Entry 3HCT (X-ray diffraction, 2.10 A resolution); this record covers chains A and B.

Chain A:
Molecule: TNF receptor-associated factor 6
From: Homo sapiens
Notes: fragment: RING and Zinc Finger 1:
UniProt: Q9Y4K3 (TRAF6_HUMAN); residue numbers follow UniProt; this construct covers 50-159
Sequence (118 residues; row label = number of the first residue in the row):
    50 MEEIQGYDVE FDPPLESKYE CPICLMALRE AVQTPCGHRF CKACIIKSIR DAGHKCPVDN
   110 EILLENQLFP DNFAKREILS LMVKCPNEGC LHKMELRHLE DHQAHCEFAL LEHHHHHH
Disordered / not traced: 50-53, 158-167
Construct notes: expression tag (160-167)
Swiss-Prot annotation at these positions:
  - zinc finger: Cys70 to Asn109 (RING-type), Asp150 (TRAF-type 1)
  - cross-link (Glycyl lysine isopeptide (Lys-Gly)): Lys124 (interchain with G-Cter in SUMO), Lys142 (interchain with G-Cter in SUMO)
  - mutagenesis: Asp57 (D57K: Loss of interaction with UBE2N), Cys70 (C70A: Loss of ligase activity, autoubiquitination and signaling capacity), Ile72 (I72D: Loss of interaction with UBE2N. Has no effect on TRAF3IP2-mediated 'Lys-63'-linked polyubiquitination), Leu74 (L74E/K: Loss of interaction with UBE2N), Arg88 (R88A: Loss of TRAF6 homodimerization and impaired polyubiquitin synthesis. Loss of TRAF6 homodimerization and impaired polyubiquitin synthesis; when associated with A-122), Phe118 (F118A: Loss of TRAF6 homodimerization and impaired polyubiquitin synthesis; F118W: Partially impaired polyubiquitin synthesis; F118Y: Partially impaired polyubiquitin synthesis), Phe122 (F122A: Loss of TRAF6 homodimerization and partially impaired polyubiquitin synthesis. Loss of TRAF6 homodimerization and impaired polyubiquitin synthesis; when associated with A-88), Lys124 (K124R: Loss of SUMO1-modification and c-myb-mediated transcriptional repressive activation. Loss of TRAF3IP2-mediated 'Lys-63'-linked polyubiquitination), Lys142 (K142R: Loss of SUMO1-modification and c-myb-mediated transcriptional repressive activation)
Metal / ion sites: Zn2+ site 1: Cys70, Cys73, Cys90, Cys93; Zn2+ site 2: Cys85, His87, Cys105; Zn2+ site 3: Cys134, Cys139
From the paper describing this entry:
  - mutagenesis - C70A: abolished binding to Ubiquitin-conjugating enzyme E2 N (chain B)
  - mutagenesis - R88A, R88A/F122A, F118A: decreased catalytic activity on poly-Ub synthesis
  - mutagenesis - F118Y: decreased catalytic activity
  - mutagenesis - R88A/F122A, R88A, F118A: decreased signaling
  - mutagenesis - F118A: decreased binding to FRET
  - post-translational modification sites: Lys124 (citing earlier work)
  - mutagenesis - K124R: unchanged binding to Ubc13
  - mutagenesis - K124R: unchanged binding to dimeric

Chain B:
Molecule: Ubiquitin-conjugating enzyme E2 N
From: Homo sapiens
Notes: EC 6.3.2.19
UniProt: P61088 (UBE2N_HUMAN); numbering as in UniProt (aligned over 1-152)
Sequence (155 residues; row label = number of the first residue in the row; numbers below 1 keep their minus sign (Gly-2 is residue -2)):
    -2 GSHMAGLPRR IIKETQRLLA EPVPGIKAEP DESNARYFHV VIAGPQDSPF EGGTFKLELF
    58 LPEEYPMAAP KVRFMTKIYH PNVDKLGRIC LDILKDKWSP ALQIRTVLLS IQALLSAPNP
   118 DDPLANDVAE QWKTNEAQAI ETARAWTRLY AMNNI
Disordered / not traced: -2 to 3, 152
Construct notes: expression tag (-2 to 0)
Swiss-Prot annotation at these positions:
  - active site: Cys87 (Glycyl thioester intermediate)
  - modified residue: Lys82 (N6-acetyllysine)
  - cross-link: Lys92 (Glycyl lysine isopeptide (Lys-Gly) (interchain with G-Cter in ISG15))
  - mutagenesis: Cys87 (C87A: Loss of polyubiquitination of PCNA. Impairs interaction with SHPRH), Lys92 (K92R: No ISGylation), Lys94 (K94R: No effect on ISGylation)
From the paper describing this entry:
  - conformationally variable residues (side-chain flip): Arg6

Interface between chain A and chain B:
Residue-residue contacts (22):
  Gly55(A) with Arg6(B), hydrogen bond (backbone-side chain)
  Asp57(A) with Arg6(B), salt bridge
  Glu69(A) with Arg14(B), salt bridge
  Pro71(A) with Arg7(B), hydrogen bond (backbone-side chain); Pro97(B); Ala98(B)
  Ile72(A) with Arg7(B), hydrogen bond (backbone-side chain); Pro97(B), hydrophobic
  Cys73(A) with Arg7(B)
  Leu74(A) with Arg7(B); Lys10(B), hydrogen bond (backbone-side chain); Glu11(B); Gln100(B)
  Met75(A) with Arg6(B); Lys10(B)
  Ser97(A) with Met64(B); Pro97(B)
  Asp100(A) with Met64(B)
  Ala101(A) with Pro97(B), hydrophobic
  Pro106(A) with Ser96(B), hydrogen bond (backbone-side chain); Pro97(B); Ala98(B)
Interface residues without a listed pair, chain A (16 interface residues in all): Gln54, Tyr56, Lys96, Val107
Interface residues without a listed pair, chain B (11 interface residues in all): Pro63
The authors on this interface:
  - residue pairs: Asp57(A)-Arg6(B) (salt bridge), Glu69(A)-Arg14(B) (salt bridge)
  - interface residues, chain A: Gln54(A), Glu69(A), Pro71(A), Ile72(A), Leu74(A), Met75(A), Ala101(A), Pro106(A)
  - hot spots on chain A (mutagenesis) - D57K, I72D, L74E, L74K: abolished binding to Ubiquitin-conjugating enzyme E2 N (chain B)
  - hot spots on chain A (mutagenesis) - I72A, I72F, I72K, L74H, L74R: decreased binding to Ubiquitin-conjugating enzyme E2 N (chain B)

In short:
16 residues of chain A face 11 of chain B across their interface, with 5 hydrogen bonds and 2 salt bridges.
Polar contacts include Asp57(A)-Arg6(B), Glu69(A)-Arg14(B) and Gly55(A)-Arg6(B). The authors report salt
bridges between Asp57(A) and Arg6(B) and Glu69(A) and Arg14(B). The paper reports that C70A, D57K and I72D of
chain A, among others, abolish binding to Ubiquitin-conjugating enzyme E2 N (chain B); interface residues
Gln54(A), Glu69(A) and Pro71(A) among others; 15 substitutions were tested in all.
Here chain A is TNF receptor-associated factor 6 and chain B is Ubiquitin-conjugating enzyme E2 N, both from
Homo sapiens. Entry 3HCT (Crystal structure of TRAF6 in complex with Ubc13 in the P1 space group) was
determined by X-ray diffraction together with 3HCS and 3HCU from the same study.
